PDB entry 5M2I | X-ray diffraction, 2.15 A resolution | chains A and C of the 6 polymer chains in the assembly

Chain A (and C):
Molecule: Tumor necrosis factor
Source organism: Homo sapiens
Notes: chain C of this document is another copy of the same molecule, construct and numbering; everything in this record applies to it too
UniProt: P01375 (TNFA_HUMAN); residues 1-157 here correspond to UniProt positions 77-233 (UniProt number = residue number + 76)
Sequence (157 residues; each row starts with the number of its first residue):
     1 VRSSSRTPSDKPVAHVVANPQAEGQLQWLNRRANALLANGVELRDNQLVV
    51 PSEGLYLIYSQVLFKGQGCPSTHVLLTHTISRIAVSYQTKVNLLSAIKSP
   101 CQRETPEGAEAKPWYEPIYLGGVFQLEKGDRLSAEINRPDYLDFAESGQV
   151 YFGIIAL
Unresolved in the structure: 1-9
Disulfide bonds: Cys69-Cys101
UniProt features mapped onto this chain:
  - glycosylation: Ser4 (O-linked (GalNAc...) serine)

Interface between chain A and chain C:
Contacting residue pairs - 49 pairs, chain A then chain C:
  Val13(A) with Leu55(C), hydrophobic; Val123(C), hydrophobic
  His15(A) with Val123(C); Phe124(C)
  Asn34(A) with Arg82(C); Val91(C); Leu93(C); Phe124(C)
  Leu36(A) with Leu55(C), hydrophobic; Val123(C); Phe124(C), hydrophobic; Gln125(C)
  Tyr59(A) with Gly121(C); Gly122(C); Val123(C), hydrogen bond (side chain-backbone)
  Gln61(A) with Ser95(C); Tyr119(C), hydrogen bond (side chain-backbone); Leu120(C)
  Leu63(A) with Ile97(C)
  Pro100(A) with Gln102(C)
  Pro106(A) with Arg103(C)
  Lys112(A) with Ser71(C); His73(C); Gln102(C)
  Pro113(A) with His73(C), hydrogen bond (backbone-side chain); Ser99(C)
  Trp114(A) with Ser99(C); Gln102(C)
  Tyr115(A) with Leu75(C), hydrophobic; Ile97(C); Lys98(C); Ser99(C), hydrogen bond (backbone-side chain)
  Pro117(A) with Ala96(C), hydrophobic; Ile97(C); Lys98(C)
  Tyr119(A) with Tyr119(C), hydrophobic; Gly121(C), hydrogen bond (side chain-backbone)
  Ser147(A) with Asn92(C); Ser95(C), hydrogen bond (backbone-side chain)
  Gly148(A) with Leu93(C); Leu94(C); Ser95(C), hydrogen bond (backbone-backbone)
  Gln149(A) with Ser95(C); Ile97(C)
  Tyr151(A) with Leu94(C); Leu120(C); Gly121(C), hydrogen bond (side chain-backbone)
  Ile155(A) with Val123(C), hydrophobic; Leu157(C), hydrophobic
Other interface residues (no listed pair), chain A (23 interface residues in all): Leu57, Glu116, Leu157
Other interface residues (no listed pair), chain C (25 interface residues in all): Leu57

In short:
Chain A and chain C form an interface of 23 and 25 residues respectively, with 8 hydrogen bonds. Polar
contacts include Tyr59(A)-Val123(C), Gln61(A)-Tyr119(C) and Pro113(A)-His73(C).
Chain A and chain C are both Tumor necrosis factor (Homo sapiens); the structure, Structure of human Tumor
Necrosis Factor (TNF) in complex with the Llama VHH1, was determined by X-ray diffraction together with 5M2J
from the same study.
